8DPU - chains E and F of the 6 polymer chains in the assembly; structure by X-ray diffraction, 3.78 A resolution.

[Chain E]
Protein: Interleukin-11
Source organism: Homo sapiens
UniProtKB: P20809 (IL11_HUMAN); residues 1-178 here correspond to UniProt positions 22-199 (UniProt number = residue number + 21)
Sequence (179 residues; each row starts with the number of its first residue; numbering starts at 0):
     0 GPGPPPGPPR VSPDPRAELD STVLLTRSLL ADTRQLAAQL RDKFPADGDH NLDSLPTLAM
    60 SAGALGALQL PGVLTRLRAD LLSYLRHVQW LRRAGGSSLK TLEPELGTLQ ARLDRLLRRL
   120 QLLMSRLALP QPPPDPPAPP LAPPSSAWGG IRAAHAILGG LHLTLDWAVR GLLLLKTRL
Unresolved in the structure: 0-14
Construct notes: expression tag (0)
Swiss-Prot annotation at these positions:
  - region: H161 to R169 (Important for interaction with IL11RA and for the stimulation of cell proliferation)
  - site: W147 (Important for interaction with IL6ST and for the stimulation of cell proliferation)
What the authors report for this chain:
  - mutagenesis - W147A (610 +/- 120 pM): decreased signaling
  - mutagenesis - A58P/M59A/S60I/A61D/G62Y/W147A (38 +/- 9 nM), W147A (10 +/- 8 nM): unchanged binding to Interleukin-11 receptor subunit alpha (chain F)
  - mutagenesis - W147A (130 +/- 14 nM): unchanged binding to gp130D2-D3

[Chain F]
Protein: Interleukin-11 receptor subunit alpha
Source organism: Homo sapiens
UniProtKB: Q14626 (I11RA_HUMAN); residues 1-341 here correspond to UniProt positions 23-363 (UniProt number = residue number + 22)
Sequence (348 residues; row label = number of the first residue in the row):
     1 SSPCPQAWGP PGVQYGQPGR SVKLCCPGVT AGDPVSWFRD GEPKLLQGPD SGLGHELVLA
    61 QADSTDEGTY ICQTLDGALG GTVTLQLGYP PARPVVSCQA ADYENFSCTW SPSQISGLPT
   121 RYLTSYRKKT VLGADSQRRS PSTGPWPCPQ DPLGAARCVV HGAEFWSQYR INVTEVNPLG
   181 ASTRLLDVSL QSILRPDPPQ GLRVESVPGY PRRLRASWTY PASWPSQPHF LLKFRLQYRP
   241 AQHPAWSTVE PAGLEEVITD AVAGLPHAVR VSARDFLDAG TWSTWSPEAW GTPSTGTIPK
   301 EIPAWGQLHT QPEVEPQVDS PAPPRPSLQP HPRLLDHRDS VHHHHHHH
Unresolved in the structure: 1-2, 132-140, 295-348
Construct notes: engineered mutation S226 (Cys248 in Q14626); expression tag (342-348)
Swiss-Prot annotation at these positions:
  - motif: W282 to S286 (WSXWS motif)
  - glycosylation (N-linked (GlcNAc...) asparagine): N105, N172
Disulfide bonds: C4-C25, C26-C72, C98-C108, C148-C158
Glycans and other covalent adducts: N-acetylglucosamine (NAG) linked to N105, N172
What the authors report for this chain:
  - post-translational modification sites: N105, N172

[How chain E and chain F interact]
Pairs across the interface (32):
  R26(E) with F276(F)
  R33(E) with R274(F); L277(F); D278(F), hydrogen bond (side chain-backbone)
  D48(E) with Q168(F); D187(F)
  N50(E) with T130(F); V131(F)
  A58(E) with S167(F)
  M59(E) with K128(F); E164(F); S167(F)
  S60(E) with E164(F), hydrogen bond (backbone-side chain); F165(F), hydrogen bond (backbone-backbone); W166(F)
  A61(E) with A163(F); E164(F); W166(F)
  H161(E) with Q191(F)
  L162(E) with W166(F)
  D165(E) with F165(F); W166(F), hydrogen bond; L277(F)
  W166(E) with W166(F), hydrophobic
  V168(E) with L277(F), hydrophobic
  R169(E) with H229(F); F230(F); D275(F), salt bridge; L277(F)
  L172(E) with P228(F)
  L173(E) with H229(F)
  T176(E) with P228(F)
Other interface residues (no listed pair), chain E (20 interface residues in all): L29, G62, L64
Other interface residues (no listed pair), chain F (23 interface residues in all): K129, G162, L231, A279

[Overview]
Chain E and chain F form an interface of 20 and 23 residues respectively; the contacts include 4 hydrogen
bonds and 1 salt bridge. Polar contacts include R169(E)-D275(F), R33(E)-D278(F) and S60(E)-E164(F).
N-acetylglucosamine is covalently linked to N105(F) and N172(F). The paper reports that W147A of chain E
reduces signaling; modification sites N105(F) and N172(F).
Here chain E is Interleukin-11 and chain F is Interleukin-11 receptor subunit alpha, both from Homo sapiens.
Entry 8DPU (The crystal structure of the IL-11 signalling complex) was determined by X-ray diffraction
together with 8DPS, 8DPT, 8DPV and 8DPW from the same study.
